7RZ0 - chain AAA; structure by X-ray diffraction, 1.38 A resolution.

[Chain AAA]
Name: Lysozyme C
Organism: Gallus gallus
Notes: EC 3.2.1.17
Reference sequence: P00698 (LYSC_CHICK); residues 1-129 here correspond to UniProt positions 19-147 (UniProt number = residue number + 18)
Chain sequence (129 residues; row label = number of the first residue in the row):
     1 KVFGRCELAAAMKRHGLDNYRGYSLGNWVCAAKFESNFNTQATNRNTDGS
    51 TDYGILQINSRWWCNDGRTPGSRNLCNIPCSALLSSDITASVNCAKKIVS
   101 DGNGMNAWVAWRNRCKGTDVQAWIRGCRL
Curated features (UniProtKB/Swiss-Prot):
  - active site: Glu35, Asp52
  - binding site (substrate): Asp101
Disulfide bonds: Cys6-Cys127, Cys30-Cys115, Cys64-Cys80, Cys76-Cys94
Small-molecule neighbours: ethanolamine (ETA): Asp52, Leu56, Gln57, Ile58, Asn59, Trp63, Ile98, Ala107, Trp108
What the authors report for this chain:
  - binding site for formate: Arg5, Arg14
  - binding site for ethanolamine: Asp52

[In short]
Bound to chain AAA: ethanolamine. UniProt lists active-site residues Glu35 and Asp52 and substrate-binding
residue Asp101. From the paper: a binding site for formate at Arg5 and Arg14; a binding site for ethanolamine
at Asp52.
Chain AAA is Lysozyme C (Gallus gallus); the structure, Hen egg-white lysozyme with ionic liquid
ethanolammonium formate 6.7 mol%, was determined by X-ray diffraction, deposited together with 7RXY, 7RYD,
7RYK, 7RZ1 and 7RZ2.
